3FC3 - chains A and B of the 4 polymer chains in the assembly; structure by X-ray diffraction, 1.75 A resolution.

[Chain A (and B)]
Name: Restriction endonuclease Hpy99I
From: Helicobacter pylori
Notes: chain B of this document is another copy of the same molecule, construct and numbering; everything in this record applies to it too
UniProt: Q9ZL26 (Q9ZL26_HELPJ); residue numbers follow UniProt; this construct covers 1-190
Sequence (200 residues; numbered -9 to 190; the number before each row is that of its first residue; numbers below 1 keep their minus sign (Met-9 is residue -9)):
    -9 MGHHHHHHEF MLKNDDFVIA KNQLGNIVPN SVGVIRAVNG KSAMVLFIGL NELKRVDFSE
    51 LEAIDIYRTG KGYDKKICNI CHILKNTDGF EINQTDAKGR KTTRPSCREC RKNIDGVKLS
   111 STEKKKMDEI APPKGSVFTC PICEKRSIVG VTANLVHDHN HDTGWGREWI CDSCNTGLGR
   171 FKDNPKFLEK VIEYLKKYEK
Unresolved in the structure: -9 to 0, 190 (chain B: -9 to 1, 190)
Construct notes: expression tag (-9 to 0)
Small-molecule neighbours:
  - Zn2+ (ZN), molecule 1: Cys68, Cys71, Cys97, Cys100
  - Zn2+ (ZN), molecule 2: Cys130, Cys133, Cys161, Cys164
From the paper describing this entry:
  - Na+ coordination: Asp148, Asn165
  - catalytic residues: Asp148, His149, Asn165
  - mutagenesis - D148A, H149A, N165A: abolished catalytic activity
  - binding site for the 11-nt DNA strand: Asn83, Gln84, Arg94, Asp162, Arg170
  - specificity-determining residues: Arg170

[Interface between chain A and chain B]
Residue-residue contacts (120):
  Phe7(A) with Gly125(B); Ile138(B), hydrophobic
  Val24(A) with Val127(B), hydrophobic
  Ile38(A) with Val127(B), hydrophobic; Arg136(B), hydrogen bond (backbone-side chain); Ile138(B), hydrophobic
  Gly39(A) with Arg136(B), hydrogen bond (backbone-side chain)
  Asn41(A) with Arg136(B)
  Ile56(A) with Gly125(B); Ile138(B), hydrophobic; Val141(B), hydrophobic
  Tyr57(A) with Lys124(B); Gly125(B); Val141(B), hydrophobic
  Thr59(A) with Val141(B)
  Ile67(A) with Thr142(B)
  Asn69(A) with Arg136(B); Thr142(B)
  Ile70(A) with Lys135(B)
  His72(A) with Arg136(B); Ser137(B); Thr142(B), hydrogen bond
  Thr85(A) with Thr85(B); Ala87(B)
  Ala87(A) with Thr85(B)
  Lys124(A) with Tyr57(B)
  Gly125(A) with Phe7(B); Ile56(B); Tyr57(B)
  Val127(A) with Val24(B), hydrophobic; Ile38(B), hydrophobic
  Pro131(A) with Lys180(B), hydrogen bond (backbone-side chain)
  Ile132(A) with Phe171(B), hydrophobic; Phe177(B); Lys180(B), hydrogen bond (backbone-side chain); Val181(B), hydrophobic; Tyr184(B), hydrophobic
  Cys133(A) with Lys172(B), hydrogen bond (backbone-side chain); Phe177(B)
  Glu134(A) with Lys176(B), salt bridge; Phe177(B); Lys180(B), salt bridge
  Lys135(A) with Ile70(B); Lys172(B)
  Arg136(A) with Ile38(B), hydrogen bond (side chain-backbone); Gly39(B), hydrogen bond (side chain-backbone); Asn41(B); Asn69(B); His72(B)
  Ser137(A) with His72(B)
  Ile138(A) with Phe7(B), hydrophobic; Ile38(B), hydrophobic; Ile56(B), hydrophobic; His72(B)
  Val141(A) with Ile56(B); Tyr57(B), hydrophobic; Thr59(B)
  Thr142(A) with Ile67(B); Asn69(B); His72(B), hydrogen bond
  Asp148(A) with Tyr184(B), hydrogen bond
  Asn150(A) with Tyr188(B), hydrogen bond (side chain-backbone)
  Gly156(A) with Tyr188(B)
  Arg157(A) with Tyr184(B); Leu185(B); Tyr188(B)
  Glu158(A) with Tyr184(B), hydrogen bond (backbone-side chain); Lys187(B), salt bridge; Tyr188(B), hydrogen bond
  Ile160(A) with Tyr184(B)
  Ser163(A) with Arg170(B), hydrogen bond (backbone-side chain)
  Cys164(A) with Phe171(B)
  Thr166(A) with Arg170(B), hydrogen bond
  Gly167(A) with Arg170(B); Phe171(B)
  Leu168(A) with Phe171(B); Val181(B), hydrophobic
  Arg170(A) with Ser163(B), hydrogen bond (side chain-backbone); Thr166(B), hydrogen bond; Gly167(B); Arg170(B)
  Phe171(A) with Ile132(B), hydrophobic; Cys164(B); Gly167(B); Leu168(B)
  Lys172(A) with Cys133(B), hydrogen bond (side chain-backbone); Lys135(B)
  Asp173(A) with Leu185(B)
  Pro175(A) with Lys186(B)
  Lys176(A) with Glu134(B), salt bridge
  Phe177(A) with Ile132(B); Cys133(B); Glu134(B)
  Leu178(A) with Val181(B), hydrophobic; Ile182(B), hydrophobic; Leu185(B), hydrophobic
  Glu179(A) with Ile182(B)
  Lys180(A) with Pro131(B), hydrogen bond (side chain-backbone); Ile132(B), hydrogen bond (side chain-backbone); Glu134(B), salt bridge
  Val181(A) with Ile132(B), hydrophobic; Leu168(B), hydrophobic; Leu178(B), hydrophobic
  Ile182(A) with Leu178(B), hydrophobic; Glu179(B); Ile182(B), hydrophobic
  Tyr184(A) with Ile132(B), hydrophobic; Asp148(B), hydrogen bond; Arg157(B); Glu158(B), hydrogen bond (side chain-backbone); Ile160(B)
  Leu185(A) with Arg157(B); Asp173(B); Leu178(B), hydrophobic
  Lys187(A) with Glu158(B), salt bridge
  Tyr188(A) with Asn150(B), hydrogen bond (backbone-side chain); Gly156(B); Arg157(B); Glu158(B), hydrogen bond
  Glu189(A) with Pro175(B)
Also at the interface, not in a pair above, chain A (62 interface residues in all): Val22, Arg26, Leu40, Cys68, Lys91, Asn174, Lys186
Also at the interface, not in a pair above, chain B (62 interface residues in all): Val22, Arg26, Leu40, Cys68, Lys91, Asn174, Glu189

[In short]
The chain A/chain B interface involves 62 residues from each chain, with 24 hydrogen bonds and 6 salt bridges.
Polar pairs include Glu134(A)-Lys176(B), Glu134(A)-Lys180(B) and Glu158(A)-Lys187(B). Ligands of chain A:
Zn2+. From the paper: catalytic residues Asp148(A), His149(A) and Asn165(A); D148A, H149A and N165A of chain A
abolish catalytic activity.
Chain A and chain B are both Restriction endonuclease Hpy99I (Helicobacter pylori); the structure, Crystal
structure of the beta-beta-alpha-Me type II restriction endonuclease Hpy99I, was determined by X-ray
diffraction together with 3GOX from the same study.
